PDB entry 6SIP | X-ray diffraction, 1.60 A resolution | chains A and P

[Chain A]
Molecule: 14-3-3 protein sigma
Organism: Homo sapiens
UniProtKB: P31947 (1433S_HUMAN); numbering as in UniProt (aligned over 1-231)
Amino-acid sequence (236 residues; row label = number of the first residue in the row; numbers below 1 keep their minus sign (Gly-4 is residue -4)):
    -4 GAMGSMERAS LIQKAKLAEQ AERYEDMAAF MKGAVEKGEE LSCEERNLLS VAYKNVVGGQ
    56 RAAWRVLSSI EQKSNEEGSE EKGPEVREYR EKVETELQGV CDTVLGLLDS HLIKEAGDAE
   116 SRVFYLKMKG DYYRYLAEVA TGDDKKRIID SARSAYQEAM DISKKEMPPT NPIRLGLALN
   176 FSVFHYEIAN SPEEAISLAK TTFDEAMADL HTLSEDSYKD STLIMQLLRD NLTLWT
Disordered / not traced: 71-75
Construct notes: expression tag (-4 to 0)
Swiss-Prot annotation at these positions:
  - site (Interaction with phosphoserine on interacting protein): Arg56, Arg129
  - modified residue (Phosphoserine): Ser5, Ser74
Bound ions: Mg2+ site 1: Glu35, Glu110, Glu188; Mg2+ site 2 near Glu89 (its only coordinating residue here)
Ligand contacts: 7-methoxy-1-benzothiophene-2-carboximidamide (LFB): Glu14, Cys38, Glu39, Asn42, Leu43, Val46

[Chain P]
Molecule: Cellular tumor antigen p53
UniProtKB: P04637 (P53_HUMAN); numbering as in UniProt (aligned over 382-393)
Amino-acid sequence (12 residues; row label = number of the first residue in the row):
   382 KLMFKTEGPD SD
Modified / non-standard residues: Thr387 (phosphothreonine; TPO)
Swiss-Prot annotation at these positions:
  - modified residue: Lys382 (N6,N6-dimethyllysine), Ser392 (Phosphoserine)
  - cross-link: Lys386 (Glycyl lysine isopeptide (Lys-Gly) (interchain with G-Cter in SUMO))
  - natural variant: Phe385 (F385L: In a sporadic cancer), Gly389 (G389W: In a sporadic cancer), Ser392 (S392L: In a sporadic cancer)
  - mutagenesis: Lys382 (K382A: Abolishes acetylation by CREBBP; K382R: Abolishes monomethylation by KMT5A), Leu383 (L383A: Abolishes S-315 phosphorylation by CDK2/cyclin A), Phe385 (F385A: Reduced SUMO1 conjugation), Lys386 (K386A: Abolishes SUMO1 conjugation, in vitro and in vivo), Thr387 (T387A: No effect SUMO1 conjugation), Glu388 (E388A: Abolishes SUMO1 conjugation), Ser392 (S392D: Mimics phosphorylation; promotes ability to undergo liquid-liquid phase separation; S392E: Abolished ability to undergo liquid-liquid phase separation)

[How chain A and chain P interact]
Residue-residue contacts (35; chain A residue first):
  Lys49(A) with Thr387(P); Glu388(P), hydrogen bond (side chain-backbone); Gly389(P); Pro390(P), hydrogen bond (side chain-backbone); Ser392(P), hydrogen bond (backbone-side chain)
  Asn50(A) with Pro390(P); Ser392(P)
  Gly53(A) with Ser392(P); Asp393(P)
  Gly54(A) with Ser392(P)
  Arg56(A) with Met384(P); Thr387(P); Asp393(P), salt bridge
  Ala57(A) with Asp393(P)
  Arg60(A) with Met384(P); Asp393(P), salt bridge
  Lys122(A) with Glu388(P), salt bridge
  Arg129(A) with Thr387(P)
  Tyr130(A) with Thr387(P)
  Leu174(A) with Lys386(P); Thr387(P); Glu388(P)
  Asn175(A) with Thr387(P); Glu388(P), hydrogen bond (side chain-backbone)
  Val178(A) with Lys386(P); Thr387(P)
  Tyr181(A) with Phe385(P), hydrophobic
  Glu182(A) with Lys382(P), salt bridge; Phe385(P)
  Leu222(A) with Lys386(P)
  Asp225(A) with Lys386(P), salt bridge
  Asn226(A) with Phe385(P); Lys386(P), hydrogen bond (side chain-backbone)
  Leu229(A) with Phe385(P), hydrophobic
  Trp230(A) with Phe385(P)
Interface residues without a listed pair, chain A (23 interface residues in all): Val46, Glu133, Gly171
Interface residues without a listed pair, chain P (11 interface residues in all): Leu383

[Overview]
The interface between chain A and chain P involves 23 residues on one side and 11 on the other; the contacts
include 5 hydrogen bonds and 5 salt bridges. Among the polar pairs are Arg56(A)-Asp393(P), Arg60(A)-Asp393(P)
and Lys122(A)-Glu388(P). Chain A binds 7-methoxy-1-benzothiophene-2-carboximidamide.
Chain A is 14-3-3 protein sigma (Homo sapiens) and chain P is Cellular tumor antigen p53; the structure,
Fragment AZ-011 binding at the p53pT387/14-3-3 sigma interface, was determined by X-ray diffraction, deposited
together with 6R5L, 6RHC, 6RJL, 6RJQ, 6RJZ, 6RK8 and 24 further entries.
